PDB entry 2ZH9 | X-ray diffraction, 2.90 A resolution | chains B and A

Chain B:
Molecule: tRNA
Sequence (33 nucleotides; each row starts with the number of its first residue):
     1 GGCCCGGGGC GGUUCGAUUC CGCCCUGGGC CAU

Chain A:
Name: CCA-adding enzyme
Organism: Archaeoglobus fulgidus
Notes: EC 2.7.7.25, 2.7.7.21
UniProtKB: O28126 (CCA_ARCFU); numbering as in UniProt (aligned over 1-437)
Chain sequence (437 residues; row label = number of the first residue in the row):
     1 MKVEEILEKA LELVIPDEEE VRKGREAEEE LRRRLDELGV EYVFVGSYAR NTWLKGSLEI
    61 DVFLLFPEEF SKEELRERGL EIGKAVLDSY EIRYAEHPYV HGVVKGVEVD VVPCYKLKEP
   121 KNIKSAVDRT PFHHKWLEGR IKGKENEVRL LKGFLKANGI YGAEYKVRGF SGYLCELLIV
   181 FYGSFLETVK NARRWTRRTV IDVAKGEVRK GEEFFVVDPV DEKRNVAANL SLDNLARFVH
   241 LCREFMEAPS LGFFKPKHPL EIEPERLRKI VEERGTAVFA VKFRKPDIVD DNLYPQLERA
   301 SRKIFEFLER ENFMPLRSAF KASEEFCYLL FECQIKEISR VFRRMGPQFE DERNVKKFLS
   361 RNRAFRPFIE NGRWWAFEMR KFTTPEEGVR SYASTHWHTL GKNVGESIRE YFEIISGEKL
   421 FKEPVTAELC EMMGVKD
UniProt features mapped onto this chain:
  - binding site (ATP): Ser47, Arg50, His133, Lys152, Tyr161
  - binding site (CTP): Ser47, Arg50, His133, Lys152, Tyr161
  - binding site (Mg(2+)): Glu59, Asp61, Asp110
  - mutagenesis: Arg50 (R50A: High decrease in both AMP and CMP incorporation), Asp110 (D110A: High decrease in both AMP and CMP incorporation), His133 (H133A: No decrease in both AMP and CMP incorporation), Arg299 to Arg302 (Does not affect the CCA tRNA nucleotidyltransferase activity, while the CCACCA tRNA nucleotidyltransferase activity is strongly reduced)
From the paper describing this entry:
  - contacts within the chain: Glu96-Ala126 (hydrogen bond)
  - binding site for tRNA (chain B): Tyr94
  - mutagenesis - R224A: decreased catalytic activity on mini-D73U74
  - mutagenesis - R224A: decreased catalytic activity on mini-D73N74
  - mutagenesis - R224A: decreased catalytic activity on mini-D73U74C75
  - mutagenesis - R224A: decreased catalytic activity on mini-D73C74U75
  - mutagenesis - R224A: unchanged catalytic activity on mini-D73C74C75

How chain B and chain A interact:
Contacting residue pairs - 46 pairs, chain B then chain A:
  G1(B) - Tyr165(A)  base contact
  G1(B) - Asn292(A)  hydrogen bond to the sugar
  G1(B) - Gln296(A)  hydrogen bond to the sugar
  G1(B) - Lys402(A)  sugar contact
  G2(B) - Pro295(A)  sugar contact
  G2(B) - Gln296(A)  sugar contact
  G2(B) - Arg299(A)  phosphate contact
  G2(B) - Gly401(A)  phosphate contact
  G2(B) - Lys402(A)  hydrogen bond to the phosphate
  C3(B) - Arg299(A)  salt bridge to the phosphate
  C3(B) - Arg302(A)  salt bridge to the phosphate
  U14(B) - Arg344(A)  sugar contact
  U14(B) - Arg361(A)  salt bridge to the phosphate
  C15(B) - Met345(A)  base contact
  C15(B) - Gly346(A)  base contact
  C15(B) - Pro347(A)  base contact
  C15(B) - Asn354(A)  hydrogen bond to the sugar
  C15(B) - Lys357(A)  sugar contact
  C15(B) - Phe358(A)  hydrogen bond to the sugar
  C15(B) - Arg361(A)  salt bridge to the phosphate
  C15(B) - Arg363(A)  salt bridge to the phosphate
  G16(B) - Asn354(A)  sugar contact
  G16(B) - Lys357(A)  salt bridge to the phosphate
  C21(B) - Arg310(A)  sugar contact
  C21(B) - His396(A)  hydrogen bond to the sugar
  G22(B) - Lys303(A)  salt bridge to the phosphate
  G22(B) - Arg310(A)  salt bridge to the phosphate
  G22(B) - Tyr392(A)  hydrogen bond to the phosphate
  G22(B) - His396(A)  phosphate contact
  G22(B) - Thr399(A)  sugar contact
  C23(B) - His398(A)  salt bridge to the phosphate
  C23(B) - Thr399(A)  phosphate contact
  C24(B) - His398(A)  salt bridge to the phosphate
  C31(B) - Tyr165(A)  hydrogen bond to the base
  C31(B) - Arg224(A)  phosphate contact
  C31(B) - Ala228(A)  sugar contact
  C31(B) - Asn229(A)  hydrogen bond to the sugar
  A32(B) - Ala163(A)  sugar contact
  A32(B) - Glu164(A)  sugar contact
  A32(B) - Tyr165(A)  sugar contact
  A32(B) - Asn229(A)  sugar contact
  A32(B) - Asp291(A)  hydrogen bond to the sugar
  U33(B) - Tyr94(A)  hydrogen bond to the sugar
  U33(B) - Ala95(A)  sugar contact
  U33(B) - Glu96(A)  base contact
  U33(B) - Asp291(A)  sugar contact
Also at the interface, not in a pair above, chain A (36 interface residues in all): Tyr99, Val226, Arg373, Asn403
Interface features reported in the paper:
  - interface residues, chain A: Tyr94(A)

Summary:
Chain B and chain A form an interface of 13 and 36 residues respectively; the contacts include 11 hydrogen
bonds and 10 salt bridges. Among the polar pairs are C31(B)-Tyr165(A), G1(B)-Asn292(A) and G1(B)-Gln296(A).
The paper reports a binding site for tRNA (chain B) at Tyr94(A); R224A of chain A reduces catalytic activity
on mini-D73U74.
Here chain B is tRNA and chain A is CCA-adding enzyme (Archaeoglobus fulgidus). Entry 2ZH9 (Complex structure
of AFCCA with tRNAminiDU) was determined by X-ray diffraction (same publication as 2ZH1, 2ZH2, 2ZH3, 2ZH4,
2ZH6, 2ZH7 and 3 further entries).
